Entry 6ZJL (electron microscopy, 4.30 A resolution (low resolution: residue-level contacts below are approximate; hydrogen-bond / salt-bridge calls are withheld)); this record covers chains K and N of the 15 polymer chains in the assembly.

# Chain K
Protein: NADH-quinone oxidoreductase subunit 11
Source organism: Thermus thermophilus
Notes: EC 7.1.1.-
UniProt: Q56226 (NQO11_THET8); residues 1-95 here = UniProt positions 1-95
Sequence (95 residues; numbered 1 to 95; the number before each row is that of its first residue):
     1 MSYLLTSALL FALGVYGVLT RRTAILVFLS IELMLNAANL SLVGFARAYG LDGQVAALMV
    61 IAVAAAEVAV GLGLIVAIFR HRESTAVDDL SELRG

# Chain N
Protein: NADH-quinone oxidoreductase subunit 14
Source organism: Thermus thermophilus
Notes: EC 7.1.1.-
UniProt: Q56229 (NQO14_THET8); numbering as in UniProt (aligned over 1-427)
Sequence (427 residues; row label = number of the first residue in the row):
     1 MTLAILAVFS VALTLLGFVL PPQGVKRATL LGLALALASL LLTWGKPFAF GPYAVDGVSQ
    61 VFTLLALLGA LWTVGLVRSG RFEFYLLVLY AALGMHLLAS TRHLLLMLVA LEALSLPLYA
   121 LATWRRGQGL EAALKYFLLG ALAAAFFLYG AALFYGATGS LVLGAPGEGP LYALALGLLL
   181 VGLGFKAALA PFHFWTPDVY QGSPTPVVLF MATSVKAAAF AALLRVAAPP EALALLVALS
   241 VVVGNLAALA QKEAKRLLAY SSIAHAGYMA LALYTGNAQA LGFYLLTYVL ATGLAFAVLS
   301 QISPDRVPLE ALRGLYRKDP LLGLAFLVAM LSLLGLPPLA GFWGKYLAFA EAARAGAWGV
   361 LVLALVTSAV SAYYYLGLGL AVFARPEETP FRPGPPWARA AVVAAGVLLL ALGLLPGLVL
   421 PALAAGG

# Chain K / chain N interface
Residue-residue contacts - 57 pairs, chain K then chain N:
  Ser7(K) - Tyr149(N)
  Ala8(K) - Tyr149(N)
  Phe11(K) - Ala145(N)
  Phe11(K) - Phe146(N)
  Phe11(K) - Tyr149(N)
  Val27(K) - Leu138(N)
  Phe28(K) - Phe137(N)
  Ile31(K) - Leu138(N)
  Ile31(K) - Ala141(N)
  Ile31(K) - Leu142(N)
  Met34(K) - Ala145(N)
  Leu35(K) - Ala145(N)
  Leu35(K) - Leu148(N)
  Ala37(K) - Tyr149(N)
  Ala38(K) - Leu148(N)
  Ala38(K) - Tyr149(N)
  Ala38(K) - Ala152(N)
  Ser41(K) - Tyr149(N)
  Ser41(K) - Leu153(N)
  Leu42(K) - Ala152(N)
  Phe45(K) - Ala152(N)
  Phe45(K) - Tyr155(N)
  Phe45(K) - Gly156(N)
  Tyr49(K) - Tyr155(N)
  Tyr49(K) - Gly156(N)
  Tyr49(K) - Ala157(N)
  Tyr49(K) - Thr158(N)
  Tyr49(K) - Gly159(N)
  Asp52(K) - Tyr155(N)
  Val60(K) - Leu148(N)
  Val63(K) - Leu108(N)
  Val63(K) - Val109(N)
  Val63(K) - Glu112(N)
  Glu67(K) - Glu112(N)
  Glu67(K) - Phe137(N)
  Glu67(K) - Ala141(N)
  Glu67(K) - Ala144(N)
  Val70(K) - Leu116(N)
  Gly71(K) - Phe137(N)
  Leu74(K) - Phe137(N)
  Ile78(K) - Leu130(N)
  Ile78(K) - Leu134(N)
  Phe79(K) - Leu134(N)
  Leu90(K) - Glu131(N)
  Leu90(K) - Leu134(N)
  Ser91(K) - Glu131(N)
  Glu92(K) - Gln128(N)
  Glu92(K) - Glu131(N)
  Leu93(K) - Gln128(N)
  Leu93(K) - Ala132(N)
  Leu93(K) - Lys135(N)
  Leu93(K) - Asp198(N)
  Leu93(K) - Gln201(N)
  Leu93(K) - Gly202(N)
  Arg94(K) - Asp198(N)
  Arg94(K) - Arg256(N)
  Gly95(K) - Arg256(N)
Interface residues without a listed pair, chain K (36 interface residues in all): Val18, Ala46, Gly53, Ala56, Met59, Ala66, Ile75
Interface residues without a listed pair, chain N (36 interface residues in all): Leu105, Tyr119, Ala133, Gly140, Leu161, Gln251

# Summary
The chain K/chain N interface involves 36 residues from each chain.
Here chain K is NADH-quinone oxidoreductase subunit 11 and chain N is NADH-quinone oxidoreductase subunit 14,
both from Thermus thermophilus. Entry 6ZJL (Respiratory complex I from Thermus thermophilus, NAD+ dataset,
major state) was determined by electron microscopy, deposited together with 6I0D, 6I1P, 6Q8O, 6Q8W, 6Q8X, 6Y11
and 3 further entries.
